9IVG - chains P and R of the 6 polymer chains in the assembly; structure by electron microscopy, 3.00 A resolution.

== Chain P ==
Protein: Glp-1(9-36)
From: Homo sapiens
Chain sequence (28 residues; each row starts with the number of its first residue):
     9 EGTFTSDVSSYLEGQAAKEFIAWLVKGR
Not modelled in the structure: 30-36
From the paper describing this entry:
  - conformationally variable residues: E9, S18, E27

== Chain R ==
Protein: Glucagon-like peptide 1 receptor
From: Homo sapiens
UniProt: P43220 (GLP1R_HUMAN); residues 24-463 here = UniProt positions 24-463
Chain sequence (440 residues; row label = number of the first residue in the row):
    24 RPQGATVSLWETVQKWREYRRQCQRSLTEDPPPATDLFCNRTFDEYACWP
    74 DGEPGSFVNVSCPWYLPWASSVPQGHVYRFCTAEGLWLQKDNSSLPWRDL
   124 SECEESKRGERSSPEEQLLFLYIIYTVGYALSFSALVIASAILLGFRHLH
   174 CTRNYIHLNLFASFILRALSVFIKDAALKWMYSTAAQQHQWDGLLSYQDS
   224 LSCRLVFLLMQYCVAANYYWLLVEGVYLYTLLAFSVLSEQWIFRLYVSIG
   274 WGVPLLFVVPWGIVKYLYEDEGCWTRNSNMNYWLIIRLPILFAIGVNFLI
   324 FVRVICIVVSKLKANLMCKTDIKCRLAKSTLTLIPLLGTHEVIFAFVMDE
   374 HARGTLRFIKLFTELSFTSFQGLMVAILYCFVNNEVQLEFRKSWERWRLE
   424 HLHIQRDSSMKPLKCPTSSLSSGATAGSSMYTATCQASCS
Not modelled in the structure: 24-30, 131-134, 369-373, 424-463
Disulfide bonds: C46-C71, C62-C104, C85-C126, C226-C296
From the paper describing this entry:
  - conformationally variable residues (domain motion, helix shift): S31, E139, K202, T378
  - mutagenesis - Q234A (15-fold), V237F (257-fold), V237L (6-fold): decreased signaling in response to GLP-1(7-36)
  - mutagenesis - Q234A, V237F, V237L: decreased signaling with Glp-1(9-36) (chain P)
  - mutagenesis - D198A, K202A, L388A, L388I: abolished signaling with Glp-1(9-36) (chain P)
  - contacts within the chain: Y145-D198
  - mutagenesis - L142A, L142F, Y145A: unchanged signaling in response to GLP-1(7-36)

== How chain P and chain R interact ==
Contacting residue pairs (36; chain P residue first):
  E9(P) - L144(R)
  E9(P) - Y148(R)
  E9(P) - L388(R)
  T11(P) - L141(R)  hydrogen bond (side chain-backbone)
  T11(P) - L142(R)
  T11(P) - L144(R)
  T11(P) - Y145(R)
  F12(P) - Y145(R)  hydrophobic
  F12(P) - D198(R)
  F12(P) - L201(R)  hydrophobic
  F12(P) - K202(R)
  T13(P) - S31(R)  hydrogen bond
  T13(P) - L32(R)  hydrogen bond (side chain-backbone)
  D15(P) - L142(R)
  V16(P) - L201(R)  hydrophobic
  S17(P) - L32(R)
  S17(P) - T35(R)  hydrogen bond
  Y19(P) - Y205(R)  hydrophobic
  L20(P) - L32(R)  hydrophobic
  L20(P) - A208(R)  hydrophobic
  L20(P) - W214(R)  hydrophobic
  E21(P) - L89(R)
  E21(P) - P90(R)
  E21(P) - W91(R)
  Q23(P) - A208(R)
  Q23(P) - Q211(R)
  Q23(P) - W214(R)
  A24(P) - E68(R)
  A25(P) - Y69(R)  hydrophobic
  E27(P) - Q211(R)
  F28(P) - E68(R)
  F28(P) - W214(R)
  I29(P) - D67(R)
  I29(P) - E68(R)  hydrogen bond (backbone-side chain)
  I29(P) - L118(R)  hydrophobic
  I29(P) - L123(R)  hydrophobic
Other interface residues (no listed pair), chain R (25 interface residues in all): K197
From the paper, about this interface:
  - residue pairs: E9(P)-K197(R), E9(P)-Y148(R), T11(P)-L141(R) (hydrogen bond), T11(P)-Y145(R) (hydrophobic contact), F12(P)-Y145(R) (pi stacking), F12(P)-D198(R), F12(P)-K202(R) (hydrophobic contact), T13(P)-S31(R) (hydrogen bond), T13(P)-L32(R) (hydrogen bond), Q23(P)-W214(R), E27(P)-Q211(R) (hydrogen bond), F28(P)-W214(R) (pi stacking)
  - interface residues, chain P: V16(P), S17(P), Y19(P), L20(P), A24(P), A25(P), I29(P)
  - interface residues, chain R: L201(R), Y205(R), A208(R)

== In short ==
16 residues of chain P face 25 of chain R across their interface, with 5 hydrogen bonds. Polar pairs include
T11(P)-L141(R), T13(P)-S31(R) and T13(P)-L32(R). The authors report contacts between E9(P) and K197(R), E9(P)
and Y148(R) and F12(P) and D198(R) among others; hydrogen bonds between T11(P) and L141(R), T13(P) and S31(R)
and T13(P) and L32(R) among others; hydrophobic contacts between T11(P) and Y145(R) and F12(P) and K202(R).
From the paper: D198A, K202A and L388A of chain R, among others, abolish signaling with Glp-1(9-36) (chain P);
interface residues V16(P), S17(P) and L201(R) among others; 10 substitutions were tested in all.
Here chain P is Glp-1(9-36) and chain R is Glucagon-like peptide 1 receptor, both from Homo sapiens. Entry
9IVG (Cryo-EM structure of the GLP-1(9-36)-bound human GLP-1R-Gs complex) was determined by electron
microscopy together with 9IVM from the same study.
